PDB entry 5U8U | X-ray diffraction, 1.35 A resolution | chains A and B

Chain A (and B):
Name: Dihydrolipoyl dehydrogenase
From: Pseudomonas aeruginosa (strain UCBPP-PA14)
Notes: EC 1.8.1.4; chain B of this document is another copy of the same molecule, construct and numbering; everything in this record applies to it too
Reference sequence: A0A0H2Z9F5 (A0A0H2Z9F5_PSEAB); numbering as in UniProt (aligned over 1-478)
Sequence (481 residues; row label = number of the first residue in the row; numbers below 1 keep their minus sign (Gly-2 is residue -2)):
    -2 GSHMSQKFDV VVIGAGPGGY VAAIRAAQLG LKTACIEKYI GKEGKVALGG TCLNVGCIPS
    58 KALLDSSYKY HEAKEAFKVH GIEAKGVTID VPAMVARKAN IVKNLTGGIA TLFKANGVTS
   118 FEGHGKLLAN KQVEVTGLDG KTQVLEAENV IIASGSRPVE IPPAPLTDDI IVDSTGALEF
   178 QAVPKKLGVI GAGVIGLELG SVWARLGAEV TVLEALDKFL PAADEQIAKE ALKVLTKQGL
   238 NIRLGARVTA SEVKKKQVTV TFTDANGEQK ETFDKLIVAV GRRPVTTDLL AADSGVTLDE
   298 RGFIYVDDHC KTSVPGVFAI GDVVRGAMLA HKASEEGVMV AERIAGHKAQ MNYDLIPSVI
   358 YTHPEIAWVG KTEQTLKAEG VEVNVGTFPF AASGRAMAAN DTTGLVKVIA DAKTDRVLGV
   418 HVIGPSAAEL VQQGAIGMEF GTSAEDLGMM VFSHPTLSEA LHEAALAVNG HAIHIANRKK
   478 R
Disordered / not traced: -2 to 2, 475-478 (chain B: -2 to 0, 475-478)
Disulfides: Cys49-Cys54
Differences from the reference sequence: expression tag (-2 to 0)
Small-molecule neighbours: FAD (flavin-adenine dinucleotide): Ile10, Gly11, Ala12, Gly13, Pro14, Gly15, Gly16, Ile33, Glu34, Lys35, Tyr36, Gly47, Thr48, Cys49, Val52, Gly53, Cys54, Ser57, Lys58, Gly120, His121, Gly122, Ala150, Ser151, Gly152, Ser153, Ser171, Ile192, Arg279, Val282, Leu286, Ile317, Gly318, Asp319, Met325, Leu326, Ala327, His328, Ala330, Tyr358
What the authors report for this chain:
  - mutagenesis - I192G: decreased catalytic activity on PCA
  - mutagenesis - V191Y: decreased catalytic activity
  - mutagenesis - V191Y, I192G: unchanged binding to PCA

Chain A / chain B interface:
Contacting residue pairs (164; chain A residue first):
  Tyr17(A) - His471(B)  hydrogen bond
  Ile21(A) - Ile470(B)
  Arg22(A) - His468(B)
  Gln25(A) - His468(B)
  Gln25(A) - Ala469(B)  hydrogen bond (side chain-backbone)
  Gln25(A) - Ile470(B)
  Gln25(A) - Asn474(B)
  Cys49(A) - His451(B)  hydrogen bond
  Cys54(A) - His451(B)
  Cys54(A) - Pro452(B)
  Ile55(A) - Gly391(B)
  Lys58(A) - Ala395(B)
  Lys58(A) - Pro452(B)
  Ala59(A) - Ala395(B)
  Asp62(A) - Arg392(B)  salt bridge
  Asp62(A) - Ala395(B)
  Asp62(A) - Ala396(B)  hydrogen bond (side chain-backbone)
  Ser63(A) - His77(B)  hydrogen bond
  Ser63(A) - Ile79(B)
  Lys66(A) - Glu69(B)  salt bridge
  Lys66(A) - Phe74(B)
  Lys66(A) - His77(B)
  Lys66(A) - Ile79(B)
  Lys66(A) - Ala396(B)
  Tyr67(A) - Ile79(B)
  Glu69(A) - Lys66(B)  salt bridge
  Ala70(A) - Phe74(B)  hydrophobic
  Phe74(A) - Lys66(B)
  Phe74(A) - Ala70(B)  hydrophobic
  Val76(A) - Arg94(B)
  His77(A) - Ser63(B)  hydrogen bond
  His77(A) - Lys66(B)
  His77(A) - Ile86(B)
  His77(A) - Met91(B)
  His77(A) - Arg94(B)  hydrogen bond
  Gly78(A) - Thr85(B)
  Gly78(A) - Ile86(B)
  Gly78(A) - Asp87(B)  hydrogen bond (backbone-backbone)
  Gly78(A) - Ala90(B)
  Ile79(A) - Ser63(B)
  Ile79(A) - Tyr67(B)
  Ile79(A) - Val84(B)  hydrophobic
  Ile79(A) - Thr85(B)
  Ile79(A) - Ile86(B)  hydrophobic
  Glu80(A) - Gly83(B)
  Glu80(A) - Val84(B)
  Glu80(A) - Thr85(B)  hydrogen bond (backbone-backbone)
  Ala81(A) - Lys82(B)
  Ala81(A) - Val84(B)  hydrophobic
  Lys82(A) - Lys82(B)  hydrogen bond (backbone-backbone)
  Gly83(A) - Glu80(B)
  Gly83(A) - Ala81(B)
  Gly83(A) - Lys82(B)  hydrogen bond (backbone-backbone)
  Val84(A) - Ile79(B)  hydrophobic
  Val84(A) - Glu80(B)
  Thr85(A) - Gly78(B)
  Thr85(A) - Ile79(B)
  Thr85(A) - Glu80(B)  hydrogen bond (backbone-backbone)
  Ile86(A) - His77(B)
  Ile86(A) - Gly78(B)
  Ile86(A) - Ile79(B)  hydrophobic
  Asp87(A) - Gly78(B)  hydrogen bond (backbone-backbone)
  Ala90(A) - Gly78(B)
  Met91(A) - His77(B)
  Arg94(A) - Val76(B)
  Arg94(A) - His77(B)  hydrogen bond
  Arg94(A) - Met394(B)  hydrogen bond (side chain-backbone)
  Arg94(A) - Ala395(B)  hydrogen bond (side chain-backbone)
  Arg94(A) - Asn397(B)
  Ile98(A) - Met394(B)
  Leu102(A) - Met394(B)  hydrophobic
  Leu109(A) - Ile470(B)
  Leu109(A) - His471(B)
  Ala327(A) - His451(B)
  His328(A) - Val448(B)
  His328(A) - Phe449(B)
  His328(A) - Ser450(B)
  His328(A) - His451(B)  hydrogen bond (side chain-backbone)
  Glu332(A) - His459(B)
  Met348(A) - Val448(B)  hydrophobic
  Pro354(A) - Val448(B)
  Pro354(A) - Ser450(B)
  Val356(A) - Ser450(B)
  Tyr358(A) - His451(B)
  Tyr358(A) - Pro452(B)  hydrogen bond (side chain-backbone)
  Tyr358(A) - Thr453(B)
  Gly391(A) - Ile55(B)
  Arg392(A) - Asp62(B)  salt bridge
  Met394(A) - Arg94(B)  hydrogen bond (backbone-side chain)
  Met394(A) - Ile98(B)
  Met394(A) - Leu102(B)  hydrophobic
  Ala395(A) - Lys58(B)
  Ala395(A) - Ala59(B)
  Ala395(A) - Asp62(B)
  Ala395(A) - Arg94(B)  hydrogen bond (backbone-side chain)
  Ala396(A) - Asp62(B)  hydrogen bond (backbone-side chain)
  Ala396(A) - Lys66(B)
  Asn397(A) - Arg94(B)
  Ala425(A) - Thr453(B)
  Glu426(A) - Leu427(B)
  Glu426(A) - Gln430(B)  hydrogen bond (backbone-side chain)
  Glu426(A) - Thr453(B)
  Glu426(A) - Leu454(B)
  Glu426(A) - Ser455(B)  hydrogen bond
  Leu427(A) - Glu426(B)
  Gln429(A) - Gln430(B)
  Gln429(A) - Val448(B)  hydrogen bond (side chain-backbone)
  Gln429(A) - Phe449(B)
  Gln429(A) - Ser450(B)  hydrogen bond (side chain-backbone)
  Gln429(A) - Ser455(B)
  Gln430(A) - Glu426(B)  hydrogen bond (side chain-backbone)
  Gln430(A) - Gln429(B)
  Gln430(A) - Gln430(B)
  Gln430(A) - Ile433(B)
  Ile433(A) - Gln430(B)
  Ile433(A) - Gly434(B)
  Ile433(A) - Met447(B)  hydrophobic
  Gly434(A) - Ile433(B)
  Glu436(A) - Met447(B)
  Phe437(A) - Phe437(B)  hydrophobic
  Phe437(A) - Thr439(B)
  Phe437(A) - Asp443(B)
  Phe437(A) - Met447(B)  hydrophobic
  Thr439(A) - Phe437(B)
  Asp443(A) - Phe437(B)
  Met446(A) - Glu332(B)
  Met447(A) - Ile433(B)  hydrophobic
  Met447(A) - Glu436(B)
  Met447(A) - Phe437(B)  hydrophobic
  Val448(A) - His328(B)
  Val448(A) - Glu332(B)
  Val448(A) - Pro354(B)
  Val448(A) - Gln429(B)  hydrogen bond (backbone-side chain)
  Phe449(A) - His328(B)
  Phe449(A) - Gln429(B)
  Ser450(A) - His328(B)
  Ser450(A) - Pro354(B)
  Ser450(A) - Val356(B)
  Ser450(A) - Gln429(B)  hydrogen bond (backbone-side chain)
  His451(A) - Cys49(B)  hydrogen bond
  His451(A) - Cys54(B)
  His451(A) - Ala327(B)
  His451(A) - His328(B)  hydrogen bond (backbone-side chain)
  His451(A) - Tyr358(B)
  Pro452(A) - Cys54(B)
  Pro452(A) - Ile55(B)  hydrophobic
  Pro452(A) - Lys58(B)
  Pro452(A) - Tyr358(B)  hydrogen bond (backbone-side chain)
  Thr453(A) - Tyr358(B)
  Thr453(A) - Ala425(B)
  Thr453(A) - Glu426(B)
  Leu454(A) - Glu426(B)
  Ser455(A) - Glu426(B)  hydrogen bond
  Ser455(A) - Gln429(B)
  His468(A) - Arg22(B)
  His468(A) - Gln25(B)
  Ala469(A) - Gln25(B)  hydrogen bond (backbone-side chain)
  Ile470(A) - Ile21(B)  hydrophobic
  Ile470(A) - Gln25(B)
  Ile470(A) - Leu109(B)
  His471(A) - Tyr17(B)  hydrogen bond
  His471(A) - Leu109(B)
  Ile472(A) - Leu109(B)
  Asn474(A) - Gln25(B)
Other interface residues (no listed pair), chain A (82 interface residues in all): Val18, Asn101, Asn349, Leu352, Ile353, Ser423, Leu444, Ala473
Other interface residues (no listed pair), chain B (81 interface residues in all): Val18, Asn101, Ala112, Asn349, Leu352, Ile353, Ser423, Leu444, Ile472

In short:
82 residues of chain A face 81 of chain B across their interface, with 34 hydrogen bonds and 4 salt bridges.
Polar contacts include Asp62(A)-Arg392(B), Lys66(A)-Glu69(B) and Tyr17(A)-His471(B). Bound to chain A:
flavin-adenine dinucleotide. The paper reports that I192G of chain A reduces catalytic activity on PCA; V191Y
of chain A reduces catalytic activity.
Chain A and chain B are both Dihydrolipoyl dehydrogenase (Pseudomonas aeruginosa (strain UCBPP-PA14)); the
structure, Dihydrolipoamide dehydrogenase (LpdG) from Pseudomonas aeruginosa, was determined by X-ray
diffraction (same publication as 5U8V and 5U8W).
